PDB entry 8SMO | X-ray diffraction, 3.00 A resolution | chains A and B

# Chain A
Protein: Polyadenylate-binding protein 1
From: Homo sapiens
Notes: fragment: MLLE domain
UniProt: P11940 (PABP1_HUMAN); residues 556-626 here = UniProt positions 556-626
Amino-acid sequence (76 residues; numbered 551 to 626; the number before each row is that of its first residue):
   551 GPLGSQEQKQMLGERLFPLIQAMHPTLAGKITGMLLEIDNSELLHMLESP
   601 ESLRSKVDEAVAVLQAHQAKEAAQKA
Disordered / not traced: 551, 626
Sequence notes: expression tag (551-555)

# Chain B
Protein: superPAM2
Amino-acid sequence (22 residues; numbered 1 to 22; the number before each row is that of its first residue):
     1 SNLNPNAPEFHPGVPWKGLQNI
Disordered / not traced: 21-22

# Chain A / chain B interface
Residue-residue contacts - 32 pairs, chain A then chain B:
  Lys559(A) - Leu19(B)
  Gln560(A) - Phe10(B)
  Gln560(A) - Val14(B)
  Gln560(A) - Pro15(B)
  Gln560(A) - Trp16(B)  hydrogen bond (side chain-backbone)
  Gln560(A) - Leu19(B)
  Gly563(A) - Phe10(B)
  Glu564(A) - Phe10(B)
  Glu564(A) - Pro12(B)
  Glu564(A) - Gly13(B)  hydrogen bond (side chain-backbone)
  Phe567(A) - Phe10(B)  hydrophobic
  Phe567(A) - Pro12(B)  hydrophobic
  Gly579(A) - Glu9(B)
  Gly579(A) - Phe10(B)  hydrogen bond (backbone-backbone)
  Thr582(A) - Phe10(B)
  Gly583(A) - Ala7(B)
  Gly583(A) - Pro8(B)
  Gly583(A) - Phe10(B)
  Gly583(A) - Trp16(B)
  Met584(A) - Leu3(B)  hydrophobic
  Met584(A) - Asn4(B)
  Met584(A) - Ala7(B)  hydrophobic
  Leu586(A) - Phe10(B)  hydrophobic
  Leu586(A) - Trp16(B)  hydrophobic
  Glu587(A) - Asn4(B)
  Glu587(A) - Ala7(B)
  Ile588(A) - Leu3(B)  hydrophobic
  Ala610(A) - Leu3(B)  hydrophobic
  Val613(A) - Leu3(B)
  Val613(A) - Pro5(B)
  Leu614(A) - Pro5(B)
  His617(A) - Pro5(B)
Interface residues without a listed pair, chain A (20 interface residues in all): Gln556, Leu585, Lys606, Glu609
Interface residues without a listed pair, chain B (14 interface residues in all): Asn6

# Summary
Chain A and chain B form an interface of 20 and 14 residues respectively; the contacts include 3 hydrogen
bonds. Polar pairs include Gln560(A)-Trp16(B), Glu564(A)-Gly13(B) and Gly579(A)-Phe10(B).
Chain A is Polyadenylate-binding protein 1 (Homo sapiens) and chain B is superPAM2; the structure, Crystal
structure of the complex between truncated MLLE domain of PABPC1 and engineered superPAM2 peptide, was
determined by X-ray diffraction.
